Entry 5UHE (X-ray diffraction, 4.04 A resolution (low resolution: residue-level contacts below are approximate; hydrogen-bond / salt-bridge calls are withheld)); this record covers chains B and D of the 8 polymer chains in the assembly.

Chain B:
Molecule: DNA-directed RNA polymerase subunit alpha
From: Mycobacterium tuberculosis (strain ATCC 25618 / H37Rv)
Notes: EC 2.7.7.6
UniProtKB: P9WGZ1 (RPOA_MYCTU); numbering as in UniProt (aligned over 1-347)
Chain sequence (347 residues; each row starts with the number of its first residue):
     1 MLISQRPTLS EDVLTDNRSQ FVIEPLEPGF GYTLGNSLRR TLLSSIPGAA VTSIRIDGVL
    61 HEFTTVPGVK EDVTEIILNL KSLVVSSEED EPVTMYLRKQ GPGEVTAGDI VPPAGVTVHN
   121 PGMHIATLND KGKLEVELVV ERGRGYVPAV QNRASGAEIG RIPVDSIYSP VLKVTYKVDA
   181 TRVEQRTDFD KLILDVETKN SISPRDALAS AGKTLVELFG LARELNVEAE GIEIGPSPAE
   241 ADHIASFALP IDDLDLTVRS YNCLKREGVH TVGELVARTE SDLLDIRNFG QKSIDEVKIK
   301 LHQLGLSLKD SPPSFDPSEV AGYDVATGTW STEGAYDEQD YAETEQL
Not modelled in the structure: 1-5, 154-156, 233-347

Chain D:
Molecule: DNA-directed RNA polymerase subunit beta'
From: Mycobacterium tuberculosis (strain ATCC 25618 / H37Rv)
Notes: EC 2.7.7.6
UniProtKB: P9WGY7 (RPOC_MYCTU); residues 1-1316 here = UniProt positions 1-1316
Chain sequence (1316 residues; numbered 1 to 1316; the number before each row is that of its first residue):
     1 MLDVNFFDEL RIGLATAEDI RQWSYGEVKK PETINYRTLK PEKDGLFCEK IFGPTRDWEC
    61 YCGKYKRVRF KGIICERCGV EVTRAKVRRE RMGHIELAAP VTHIWYFKGV PSRLGYLLDL
   121 APKDLEKIIY FAAYVITSVD EEMRHNELST LEAEMAVERK AVEDQRDGEL EARAQKLEAD
   181 LAELEAEGAK ADARRKVRDG GEREMRQIRD RAQRELDRLE DIWSTFTKLA PKQLIVDENL
   241 YRELVDRYGE YFTGAMGAES IQKLIENFDI DAEAESLRDV IRNGKGQKKL RALKRLKVVA
   301 AFQQSGNSPM GMVLDAVPVI PPELRPMVQL DGGRFATSDL NDLYRRVINR NNRLKRLIDL
   361 GAPEIIVNNE KRMLQESVDA LFDNGRRGRP VTGPGNRPLK SLSDLLKGKQ GRFRQNLLGK
   421 RVDYSGRSVI VVGPQLKLHQ CGLPKLMALE LFKPFVMKRL VDLNHAQNIK SAKRMVERQR
   481 PQVWDVLEEV IAEHPVLLNR APTLHRLGIQ AFEPMLVEGK AIQLHPLVCE AFNADFDGDQ
   541 MAVHLPLSAE AQAEARILML SSNNILSPAS GRPLAMPRLD MVTGLYYLTT EVPGDTGEYQ
   601 PASGDHPETG VYSSPAEAIM AADRGVLSVR AKIKVRLTQL RPPVEIEAEL FGHSGWQPGD
   661 AWMAETTLGR VMFNELLPLG YPFVNKQMHK KVQAAIINDL AERYPMIVVA QTVDKLKDAG
   721 FYWATRSGVT VSMADVLVPP RKKEILDHYE ERADKVEKQF QRGALNHDER NEALVEIWKE
   781 ATDEVGQALR EHYPDDNPII TIVDSGATGN FTQTRTLAGM KGLVTNPKGE FIPRPVKSSF
   841 REGLTVLEYF INTHGARKGL ADTALRTADS GYLTRRLVDV SQDVIVREHD CQTERGIVVE
   901 LAERAPDGTL IRDPYIETSA YARTLGTDAV DEAGNVIVER GQDLGDPEID ALLAAGITQV
   961 KVRSVLTCAT STGVCATCYG RSMATGKLVD IGEAVGIVAA QSIGEPGTQL TMRTFHQGGV
  1021 GEDITGGLPR VQELFEARVP RGKAPIADVT GRVRLEDGER FYKITIVPDD GGEEVVYDKI
  1081 SKRQRLRVFK HEDGSERVLS DGDHVEVGQQ LMEGSADPHE VLRVQGPREV QIHLVREVQE
  1141 VYRAQGVSIH DKHIEVIVRQ MLRRVTIIDS GSTEFLPGSL IDRAEFEAEN RRVVAEGGEP
  1201 AAGRPVLMGI TKASLATDSW LSAASFQETT RVLTDAAINC RSDKLNGLKE NVIIGKLIPA
  1261 GTGINRYRNI AVQPTEEARA AAYTIPSYED QYYSPDFGAA TGAAVPLDDY GYSDYR
Not modelled in the structure: 1-2, 1012-1025, 1282-1316
Metal / ion sites: Zn2+ site 1: C60, C62, C75, C78; Mg2+: D535, D537, D539; Zn2+ site 2: C891, C968, C975, C978
Residues lining bound ligands: 88G (Nalpha-(benzenecarbonyl)-N-(2-methylphenyl)-D-phenylalaninamide): R834, P835, L847, E848, F850, I851, H854
Curated features (UniProtKB/Swiss-Prot):
  - binding site (Zn(2+)): C60, C62, C75, C78, C891, C968, C975, C978
  - binding site (Mg(2+)): D535, D537, D539

How chain B and chain D interact:
Residue-residue contacts - 31 pairs, chain B then chain D:
  R39(B) with I619(D); D623(D)
  R40(B) with D623(D)
  L43(B) with M620(D); D623(D)
  E62(B) with P607(D)
  T74(B) with E608(D)
  E75(B) with R636(D)
  L78(B) with V611(D); Y612(D); S613(D)
  N79(B) with R636(D)
  K81(B) with V611(D); E617(D)
  G145(B) with M620(D)
  Y146(B) with Y612(D); E617(D); M620(D); R624(D)
  P148(B) with R624(D)
  P163(B) with P607(D)
  D165(B) with E617(D)
  I167(B) with E617(D)
  S169(B) with M620(D)
  L172(B) with A616(D); M620(D)
  K173(B) with I619(D)
  R182(B) with E488(D)
  Q185(B) with K445(D); E518(D)
  T187(B) with E518(D)
Interface residues without a listed pair, chain B (25 interface residues in all): V147, Q151, I162, V171
Interface residues without a listed pair, chain D (18 interface residues in all): A602, V626, M663

In short:
Chain B and chain D form an interface of 25 and 18 residues respectively. Chain D binds compound 88G. The Zn2+
site 1 is built by C60(D), C62(D), C75(D) and C78(D). UniProt lists 8 Zn2+-binding residues and 3 Mg2+-binding
residues on chain D.
Chain B is DNA-directed RNA polymerase subunit alpha and chain D is DNA-directed RNA polymerase subunit beta',
both from Mycobacterium tuberculosis (strain ATCC 25618 / H37Rv); the structure, Crystal structure of
Mycobacterium tuberculosis transcription initiation complex in complex with D-AAP1, was determined by X-ray
diffraction together with 5UH5, 5UH6, 5UH8, 5UH9, 5UHA, 5UHB and 4 further entries from the same study.
